PDB entry 1Y5L | X-ray diffraction, 2.50 A resolution | chains A and B of the 3 polymer chains in the assembly

[Chain A]
Protein: Respiratory nitrate reductase 1 alpha chain
From: Escherichia coli
Notes: EC 1.7.99.4
UniProtKB: P09152 (NARG_ECOLI); residues 1-1246 here = UniProt positions 1-1246
Amino-acid sequence (1246 residues; row label = number of the first residue in the row):
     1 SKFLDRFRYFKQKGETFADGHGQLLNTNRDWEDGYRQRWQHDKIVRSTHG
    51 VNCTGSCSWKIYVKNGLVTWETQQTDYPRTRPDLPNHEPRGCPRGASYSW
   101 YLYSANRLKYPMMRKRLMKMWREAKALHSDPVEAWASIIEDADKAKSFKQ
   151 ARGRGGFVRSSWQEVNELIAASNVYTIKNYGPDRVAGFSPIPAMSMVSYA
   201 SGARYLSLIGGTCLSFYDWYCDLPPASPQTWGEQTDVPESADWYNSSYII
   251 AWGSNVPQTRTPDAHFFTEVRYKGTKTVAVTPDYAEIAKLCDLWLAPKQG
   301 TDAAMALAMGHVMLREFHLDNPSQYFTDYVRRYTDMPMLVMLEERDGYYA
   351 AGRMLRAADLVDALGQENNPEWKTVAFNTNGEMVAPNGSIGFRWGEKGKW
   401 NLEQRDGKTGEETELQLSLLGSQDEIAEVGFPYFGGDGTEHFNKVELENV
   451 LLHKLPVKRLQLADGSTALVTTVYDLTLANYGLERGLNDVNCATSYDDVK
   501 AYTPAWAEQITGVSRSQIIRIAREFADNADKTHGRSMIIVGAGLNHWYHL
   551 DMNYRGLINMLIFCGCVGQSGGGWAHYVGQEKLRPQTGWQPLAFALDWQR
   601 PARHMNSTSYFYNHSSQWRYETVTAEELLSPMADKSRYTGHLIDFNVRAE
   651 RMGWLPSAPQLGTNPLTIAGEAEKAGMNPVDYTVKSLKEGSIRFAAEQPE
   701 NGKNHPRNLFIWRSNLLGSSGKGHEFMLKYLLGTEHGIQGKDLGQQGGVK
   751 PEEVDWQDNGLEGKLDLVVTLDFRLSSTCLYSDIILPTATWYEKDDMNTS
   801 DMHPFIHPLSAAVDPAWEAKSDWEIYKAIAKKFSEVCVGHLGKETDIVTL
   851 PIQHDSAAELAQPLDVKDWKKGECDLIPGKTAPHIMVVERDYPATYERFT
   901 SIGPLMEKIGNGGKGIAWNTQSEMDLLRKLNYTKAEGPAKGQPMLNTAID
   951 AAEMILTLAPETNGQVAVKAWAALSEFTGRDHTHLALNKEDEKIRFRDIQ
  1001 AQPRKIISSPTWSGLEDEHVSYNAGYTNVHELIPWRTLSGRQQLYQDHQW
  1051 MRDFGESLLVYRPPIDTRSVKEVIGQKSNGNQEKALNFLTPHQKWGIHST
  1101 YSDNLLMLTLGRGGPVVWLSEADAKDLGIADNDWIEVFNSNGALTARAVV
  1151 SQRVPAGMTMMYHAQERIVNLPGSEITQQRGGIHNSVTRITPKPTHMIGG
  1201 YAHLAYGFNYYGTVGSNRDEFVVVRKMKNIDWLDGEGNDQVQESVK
Unresolved in the structure: 1245-1246
Bound ions: 4Fe-4S cluster Fe: His49, Cys53, Cys57, Cys92; molybdenum(VI) ion: Asp222 (together with MD1)
Small-molecule neighbours:
  - MD1 (phosphoric acid 4-(2-amino-4-oxo-3,4,5,6,-tetrahydro-pteridin-6-yl)-2-hydroxy-3,4-dimercapto-but-3-en-yl ester guanylate ester), molecule 1: Gly50, Asn52, Pro190, Tyr220, Asp222, His546, Trp712, Arg713, Ser714, Asn715, Leu716, Ser719, Ser720, Lys722, Leu771, Asp772, Phe773, Arg774, Ser776, Thr788, Trp791, Lys794, Asp822, Thr1090, His1092, Ile1097, His1098, Ser1099, Thr1100, His1163, His1184, Asn1185, Thr1188, Asn1217, Arg1218
  - MD1, molecule 2: Asn52, Cys53, Arg94, Asp222, Trp252, Gly253, Ser254, Asn255, Gln258, Thr259, Arg260, Val280, Thr281, Pro282, Asp283, Ala285, Pro297, Gln299, Gly300, Asp302, Gly541, Ala542, Gly543, Leu544, Trp547, Tyr577, Val578, Gly579, Leu1089, Pro1091, His1092, Gln1093, Lys1094, Gly1096, Ile1097, His1098, Tyr1162, Arg1218
  - 4Fe-4S cluster (SF4): Thr48, His49, Val51, Cys53, Gly55, Ser56, Cys57, Trp59, Gly91, Cys92, Gly95, Pro262, Ile1097, Tyr1101

[Chain B]
Protein: Respiratory nitrate reductase 1 beta chain
From: Escherichia coli
Notes: EC 1.7.99.4
UniProtKB: P11349 (NARH_ECOLI); numbering as in UniProt (aligned over 1-512)
Amino-acid sequence (512 residues; row label = number of the first residue in the row):
     1 MKIRSQVGMVLNLDKCIGCHTCSVTCKNVWTSREGVEYAWFNNVETKPGQ
    51 GFPTDWENQEKYKGGWIRKINGKLQPRMGNRAMLLGKIFANPHLPGIDDY
   101 YEPFDFDYQNLHTAPEGSKSQPIARPRSLITGERMAKIEKGPNWEDDLGG
   151 EFDKLAKDKNFDNIQKAMYSQFENTFMMYLPRLCEHCLNPACVATCPSGA
   201 IYKREEDGIVLIDQDKCRGWRMCITGCPYKKIYFNWKSGKSEKCIFCYPR
   251 IEAGQPTVCSETCVGRIRYLGVLLYDADAIERAASTENEKDLYQRQLDVF
   301 LDPNDPKVIEQAIKDGIPLSVIEAAQQSPVYKMAMEWKLALPLHPEYRTL
   351 PMVWYVPPLSPIQSAADAGELGSNGILPDVESLRIPVQYLANLLTAGDTK
   401 PVLRALKRMLAMRHYKRAETVDGKVDTRALEEVGLTEAQAQEMYRYLAIA
   451 NYEDRFVVPSSHRELAREAFPEKNGCGFTFGDGCHGSDTKFNLFNSRRID
   501 AIDVTSKTEPHP
Unresolved in the structure: 510-512
Bound ions: 4Fe-4S cluster Fe site 1: Cys16, Cys19, Cys22, Cys263; 4Fe-4S cluster Fe site 2: Cys26, Cys244, Cys247, Cys259; 4Fe-4S cluster Fe site 3: Cys184, Cys187, Cys192, Cys227; 3Fe-4S cluster Fe: Cys196, Cys217, Cys223
Small-molecule neighbours:
  - 3Fe-4S cluster (F3S): Thr195, Cys196, Pro197, Ser198, Ala200, Ile201, Ile212, Cys217, Arg218, Gly219, Trp220, Arg221, Met222, Cys223, Ser241
  - heme (HEM): Ile88, Phe89, Trp220, Arg221
  - 4Fe-4S cluster (SF4), molecule 1: Cys16, Ile17, Gly18, Cys19, His20, Thr21, Cys22, Val44, Pro181, Thr262, Cys263, Val264, Gly265, Ile267, Arg268
  - 4Fe-4S cluster (SF4), molecule 2: Cys26, Trp30, Phe41, Asn42, Leu183, Cys244, Ile245, Phe246, Cys247, Thr257, Val258, Cys259
  - 4Fe-4S cluster (SF4), molecule 3: Cys184, Glu185, His186, Cys187, Pro190, Ala191, Cys192, Val210, Cys227, Pro228, Tyr229, Lys231, Ile232, Lys243
Swiss-Prot annotation at these positions:
  - binding site ([4Fe-4S] cluster): Cys16, Cys19, Cys22, Cys26, Cys184, Cys187, Cys192, Cys227, Cys244, Cys247, Cys259, Cys263
  - binding site ([3Fe-4S] cluster): Cys196, Cys217, Cys223

[Chain A / chain B interface]
Pairs across the interface (275; chain A residue first):
  Ser1(A) - Ser487(B)  hydrogen bond (backbone-side chain)
  Ser1(A) - Thr489(B)  hydrogen bond (backbone-side chain)
  Ser1(A) - Phe491(B)  hydrogen bond (backbone-backbone)
  Lys2(A) - Asp215(B)  salt bridge
  Lys2(A) - His485(B)
  Lys2(A) - Gly486(B)
  Lys2(A) - Ser487(B)
  Leu4(A) - Thr489(B)
  Leu4(A) - Phe491(B)  hydrophobic
  Asp5(A) - Ser487(B)
  Asp5(A) - Asp488(B)  hydrogen bond (side chain-backbone)
  Asp5(A) - Thr489(B)  hydrogen bond
  Arg8(A) - Asp488(B)
  Gln12(A) - Asp488(B)
  Glu15(A) - Lys2(B)  salt bridge
  Thr16(A) - Lys2(B)  hydrogen bond (backbone-side chain)
  Phe17(A) - Lys2(B)
  Phe17(A) - Arg4(B)
  Phe17(A) - Ala277(B)
  Phe17(A) - Asp278(B)
  Ala18(A) - Ala277(B)
  Ala18(A) - Asp278(B)  hydrogen bond (backbone-side chain)
  Ala18(A) - Glu281(B)
  His21(A) - Asn189(B)  hydrogen bond
  His21(A) - Glu281(B)
  Leu24(A) - Glu205(B)
  Asn28(A) - Gly486(B)
  Asn28(A) - Ser487(B)
  Asn28(A) - Asp488(B)  hydrogen bond
  Arg29(A) - Tyr202(B)
  Arg29(A) - Arg204(B)
  Arg29(A) - Glu206(B)  salt bridge
  Asp30(A) - Gly486(B)  hydrogen bond (side chain-backbone)
  Asp30(A) - Arg498(B)  salt bridge
  Trp31(A) - Tyr202(B)  hydrogen bond
  Trp31(A) - Leu211(B)  hydrophobic
  Trp31(A) - Ile212(B)
  Trp31(A) - Asp213(B)
  Trp31(A) - Gln214(B)
  Glu32(A) - Tyr202(B)  hydrogen bond
  Glu32(A) - Arg204(B)  salt bridge
  Glu32(A) - Leu211(B)
  Glu32(A) - Tyr248(B)  hydrogen bond (backbone-side chain)
  Tyr35(A) - Trp30(B)
  Tyr35(A) - Glu242(B)  hydrogen bond
  Tyr35(A) - Ile245(B)  hydrophobic
  Tyr35(A) - Tyr248(B)
  Arg36(A) - Tyr248(B)
  Arg36(A) - Pro249(B)
  Arg36(A) - Glu252(B)  salt bridge
  Arg36(A) - Arg463(B)
  Gln37(A) - Thr479(B)
  Arg38(A) - Asn28(B)  hydrogen bond (side chain-backbone)
  Arg38(A) - Val29(B)  hydrogen bond (side chain-backbone)
  Arg38(A) - Trp30(B)
  Trp39(A) - Val29(B)  hydrophobic
  Trp39(A) - Trp30(B)  hydrophobic
  Trp39(A) - Arg250(B)
  Trp39(A) - Val258(B)  hydrophobic
  Trp70(A) - Asn28(B)
  Trp70(A) - Val29(B)  hydrophobic
  Glu71(A) - Asn28(B)
  Thr72(A) - Thr262(B)
  Gln73(A) - Thr262(B)  hydrogen bond (side chain-backbone)
  Gln73(A) - Val264(B)
  Thr75(A) - Tyr452(B)
  Arg79(A) - Asn451(B)
  Arg79(A) - Glu453(B)  salt bridge
  Asp83(A) - Ile449(B)
  Leu84(A) - Ile449(B)
  Pro85(A) - Arg266(B)
  Pro85(A) - Ala448(B)
  Pro85(A) - Ile449(B)
  Asn86(A) - Arg266(B)
  Asn86(A) - Asn451(B)
  Glu88(A) - Arg266(B)  salt bridge
  Glu88(A) - Tyr452(B)
  Glu88(A) - Arg455(B)  salt bridge
  Pro89(A) - Glu261(B)
  Pro89(A) - Cys263(B)
  Arg90(A) - Val264(B)
  Gly91(A) - Val264(B)
  Cys92(A) - Thr21(B)  hydrogen bond (backbone-side chain)
  Cys92(A) - Val264(B)
  Pro93(A) - Cys19(B)
  Pro93(A) - Thr21(B)
  Ala96(A) - Val24(B)
  Ala96(A) - Thr25(B)
  Ala96(A) - Asn28(B)  hydrogen bond (backbone-side chain)
  Ser97(A) - Val24(B)
  Ser99(A) - Asn28(B)
  Trp100(A) - Tyr108(B)
  Ala105(A) - Tyr108(B)
  Ala105(A) - Gln109(B)  hydrogen bond (backbone-side chain)
  Ala105(A) - His112(B)
  Asn106(A) - Tyr108(B)
  Asn106(A) - Leu111(B)
  Asn106(A) - His112(B)  hydrogen bond
  Arg107(A) - His112(B)
  Lys115(A) - Glu116(B)  salt bridge
  Gly153(A) - Gln121(B)
  Gly153(A) - Pro122(B)
  Arg154(A) - Pro115(B)
  Arg154(A) - Gly117(B)
  Arg154(A) - Ser118(B)  hydrogen bond (backbone-backbone)
  Arg154(A) - Lys119(B)
  Arg154(A) - Ser120(B)
  Arg154(A) - Gln121(B)
  Gly155(A) - Ala114(B)
  Gly155(A) - Pro115(B)
  Gly156(A) - Ala114(B)  hydrogen bond (backbone-backbone)
  Gly156(A) - Pro115(B)  hydrogen bond (backbone-backbone)
  Gly156(A) - Glu116(B)
  Tyr244(A) - Tyr444(B)  hydrogen bond
  Tyr244(A) - Ala448(B)
  Tyr244(A) - Ile449(B)
  Ser247(A) - Arg417(B)  hydrogen bond (backbone-side chain)
  Ser247(A) - Val421(B)
  Pro257(A) - Ile17(B)  hydrophobic
  Thr261(A) - Ile17(B)
  Thr261(A) - Cys19(B)
  Thr261(A) - Val264(B)
  Pro262(A) - Val264(B)  hydrophobic
  Ala264(A) - Ile17(B)  hydrophobic
  His265(A) - Gly265(B)
  His265(A) - Arg266(B)
  Thr268(A) - Lys15(B)
  Glu269(A) - Lys15(B)  salt bridge
  Glu269(A) - Arg266(B)  salt bridge
  Glu269(A) - Leu447(B)
  Glu269(A) - Ala448(B)
  Arg271(A) - Asp14(B)  salt bridge
  Arg271(A) - Leu359(B)
  Arg271(A) - Arg413(B)  hydrogen bond (backbone-side chain)
  Tyr272(A) - Asn12(B)  hydrogen bond
  Tyr272(A) - Asp14(B)  hydrogen bond
  Tyr272(A) - Lys15(B)
  Tyr272(A) - Met409(B)
  Tyr272(A) - Met412(B)  hydrophobic
  Tyr272(A) - Lys416(B)
  Tyr272(A) - Tyr444(B)
  Tyr272(A) - Leu447(B)  hydrophobic
  Tyr272(A) - Ala448(B)
  Lys273(A) - Lys416(B)
  Lys273(A) - Arg417(B)  hydrogen bond (backbone-backbone)
  Lys273(A) - Thr420(B)  hydrogen bond (backbone-side chain)
  Lys273(A) - Tyr444(B)
  Gly274(A) - Leu377(B)
  Gly274(A) - Arg413(B)
  Gly274(A) - Lys416(B)
  Gly274(A) - Arg417(B)  hydrogen bond (backbone-side chain)
  Thr275(A) - Arg413(B)  hydrogen bond (backbone-side chain)
  Lys276(A) - Ile376(B)  hydrogen bond (side chain-backbone)
  Lys276(A) - Leu377(B)
  Pro282(A) - Phe172(B)
  Tyr284(A) - Thr175(B)
  Tyr284(A) - Phe176(B)
  Tyr284(A) - Met177(B)  hydrophobic
  Tyr284(A) - Pro361(B)
  Tyr284(A) - Arg384(B)
  Ala285(A) - Met177(B)
  Glu286(A) - Ile17(B)
  Glu286(A) - Asp147(B)
  Glu286(A) - Met177(B)
  Glu286(A) - Tyr179(B)  hydrogen bond
  Ala288(A) - Pro361(B)
  Lys289(A) - Leu13(B)  hydrogen bond (side chain-backbone)
  Lys289(A) - Asp14(B)  hydrogen bond (side chain-backbone)
  Lys289(A) - Cys16(B)  hydrogen bond (side chain-backbone)
  Lys289(A) - Met177(B)
  Cys291(A) - Ser360(B)
  Cys291(A) - Pro361(B)
  Asp292(A) - Pro361(B)
  Asp292(A) - Ile362(B)  hydrogen bond (backbone-backbone)
  Asp292(A) - Pro378(B)
  Asp292(A) - Arg413(B)  salt bridge
  Leu293(A) - Ile362(B)  hydrophobic
  Trp294(A) - Phe172(B)
  Trp294(A) - Glu173(B)
  Trp294(A) - Arg384(B)
  Ser516(A) - Asp367(B)
  Ser516(A) - Ala368(B)  hydrogen bond (side chain-backbone)
  Gln517(A) - Ala368(B)
  Arg520(A) - Ala368(B)  hydrogen bond (side chain-backbone)
  Arg520(A) - Gly369(B)
  Arg520(A) - Ile376(B)
  Glu524(A) - Ile376(B)
  Asn528(A) - Arg417(B)  hydrogen bond
  Lys531(A) - Asp422(B)
  Arg535(A) - Thr420(B)  hydrogen bond (side chain-backbone)
  Leu775(A) - Leu111(B)
  Leu775(A) - His112(B)
  Leu780(A) - Leu111(B)
  Leu780(A) - Gln121(B)
  Leu780(A) - Pro122(B)
  Tyr781(A) - Gln121(B)  hydrogen bond
  Lys1094(A) - Gly18(B)  hydrogen bond (side chain-backbone)
  Lys1094(A) - His20(B)
  Lys1094(A) - Asp146(B)  salt bridge
  Lys1094(A) - Asp147(B)  salt bridge
  Trp1095(A) - His20(B)
  Trp1095(A) - Asn143(B)
  Trp1095(A) - Asp146(B)
  Asp1103(A) - Tyr108(B)  hydrogen bond (backbone-side chain)
  Leu1105(A) - Phe104(B)
  Leu1105(A) - Asp105(B)
  Leu1105(A) - Tyr108(B)
  Leu1106(A) - Lys27(B)
  Leu1106(A) - Asn28(B)
  Leu1108(A) - Phe104(B)
  Leu1108(A) - Phe106(B)  hydrophobic
  Leu1108(A) - Tyr108(B)
  Thr1109(A) - Trp40(B)
  Thr1109(A) - Tyr101(B)
  Thr1109(A) - Phe104(B)
  Thr1109(A) - Pro142(B)
  Leu1110(A) - Val24(B)  hydrophobic
  Leu1110(A) - Trp40(B)  hydrophobic
  Leu1110(A) - Asn143(B)  hydrogen bond (backbone-side chain)
  Arg1112(A) - Trp144(B)  hydrogen bond (side chain-backbone)
  Arg1112(A) - Gly149(B)  hydrogen bond (side chain-backbone)
  Gly1113(A) - Phe106(B)
  Trp1118(A) - Asp146(B)
  Trp1118(A) - Asp147(B)
  Trp1118(A) - Leu148(B)
  Glu1121(A) - Glu151(B)
  Glu1121(A) - Phe152(B)  hydrogen bond (side chain-backbone)
  Lys1125(A) - Glu151(B)  salt bridge
  Asp1131(A) - Gly150(B)
  Asp1131(A) - Lys154(B)  salt bridge
  Asn1132(A) - Lys137(B)  hydrogen bond (backbone-side chain)
  Asn1132(A) - Ile138(B)  hydrogen bond (side chain-backbone)
  Asn1132(A) - Glu139(B)
  Asn1132(A) - Trp144(B)
  Trp1134(A) - Lys137(B)
  Arg1147(A) - Ile138(B)
  Arg1147(A) - Trp144(B)
  Val1149(A) - Gly149(B)
  Val1150(A) - Gly149(B)
  Val1150(A) - Gly150(B)  hydrogen bond (backbone-backbone)
  Val1150(A) - Glu151(B)
  Ser1151(A) - Leu148(B)  hydrogen bond (side chain-backbone)
  Gln1152(A) - Phe152(B)
  Gln1152(A) - Tyr169(B)  hydrogen bond (side chain-backbone)
  Gln1152(A) - Ser170(B)
  Gln1152(A) - Gln171(B)  hydrogen bond (side chain-backbone)
  Gln1152(A) - Phe172(B)
  Gln1152(A) - Thr175(B)  hydrogen bond
  Arg1153(A) - Asp147(B)  hydrogen bond (side chain-backbone)
  Arg1153(A) - Phe172(B)
  Pro1155(A) - Phe172(B)
  Arg1167(A) - Gln121(B)  hydrogen bond (backbone-side chain)
  Ile1168(A) - Leu111(B)
  Ile1168(A) - Ile123(B)
  Ile1168(A) - Ala124(B)  hydrogen bond (backbone-backbone)
  Val1169(A) - Phe106(B)  hydrophobic
  Val1169(A) - Ile123(B)
  Val1169(A) - Ala124(B)
  Asn1170(A) - Ile123(B)
  Asn1170(A) - Ala124(B)  hydrogen bond (backbone-backbone)
  Asn1170(A) - Pro126(B)
  Asn1170(A) - Ile138(B)
  Leu1171(A) - Ile123(B)
  Arg1180(A) - Ser120(B)  hydrogen bond
  Arg1180(A) - Gln121(B)  hydrogen bond (side chain-backbone)
  Arg1180(A) - Ile123(B)
  Trp1232(A) - Arg125(B)
  Trp1232(A) - Ala136(B)
  Leu1233(A) - Ser120(B)  hydrogen bond (backbone-side chain)
  Asp1234(A) - Arg125(B)  salt bridge
  Glu1236(A) - Arg125(B)  salt bridge
  Glu1236(A) - Arg134(B)  salt bridge
  Asn1238(A) - Arg125(B)  hydrogen bond (backbone-side chain)
  Asn1238(A) - Arg134(B)
  Gln1240(A) - Ala136(B)
Interface residues without a listed pair, chain A (138 interface residues in all): Asp19, Asp33, Pro82, Leu108, Arg116, Phe157, Tyr248, Gln258, Asp283, Leu290, Ala296, Thr532, Glu735, Met1107, Gly1111, Asp1133, Val1154, Gln1242
Interface residues without a listed pair, chain B (139 interface residues in all): Arg33, Trp66, Asp153, Met178, Ile280, Arg282, Pro358, Glu370, Leu371, Gly375, Ala450, Gly477

[Overview]
The interface between chain A and chain B involves 138 residues on one side and 139 on the other; the contacts
include 65 hydrogen bonds and 21 salt bridges. Among the polar pairs are Lys2(A)-Asp215(B), Glu15(A)-Lys2(B)
and Arg29(A)-Glu206(B).
Chain A is Respiratory nitrate reductase 1 alpha chain and chain B is Respiratory nitrate reductase 1 beta
chain, both from Escherichia coli; the structure, The crystal structure of the NarGHI mutant NarI-H66Y, was
determined by X-ray diffraction, deposited together with 1Y4Z, 1Y5I and 1Y5N.
